8WRM - chains G and D of the 4 polymer chains in the assembly; structure by electron microscopy, 4.34 A resolution (low resolution: residue-level contacts below are approximate; hydrogen-bond / salt-bridge calls are withheld).

[Chain G]
Protein: Spike glycoprotein
From: Severe acute respiratory syndrome coronavirus 2
Reference sequence: P0DTC2 (SPIKE_SARS2); residues 1-1140 here = UniProt positions 1-1140
Sequence (1221 residues; numbered 1 to 1221; the number before each row is that of its first residue):
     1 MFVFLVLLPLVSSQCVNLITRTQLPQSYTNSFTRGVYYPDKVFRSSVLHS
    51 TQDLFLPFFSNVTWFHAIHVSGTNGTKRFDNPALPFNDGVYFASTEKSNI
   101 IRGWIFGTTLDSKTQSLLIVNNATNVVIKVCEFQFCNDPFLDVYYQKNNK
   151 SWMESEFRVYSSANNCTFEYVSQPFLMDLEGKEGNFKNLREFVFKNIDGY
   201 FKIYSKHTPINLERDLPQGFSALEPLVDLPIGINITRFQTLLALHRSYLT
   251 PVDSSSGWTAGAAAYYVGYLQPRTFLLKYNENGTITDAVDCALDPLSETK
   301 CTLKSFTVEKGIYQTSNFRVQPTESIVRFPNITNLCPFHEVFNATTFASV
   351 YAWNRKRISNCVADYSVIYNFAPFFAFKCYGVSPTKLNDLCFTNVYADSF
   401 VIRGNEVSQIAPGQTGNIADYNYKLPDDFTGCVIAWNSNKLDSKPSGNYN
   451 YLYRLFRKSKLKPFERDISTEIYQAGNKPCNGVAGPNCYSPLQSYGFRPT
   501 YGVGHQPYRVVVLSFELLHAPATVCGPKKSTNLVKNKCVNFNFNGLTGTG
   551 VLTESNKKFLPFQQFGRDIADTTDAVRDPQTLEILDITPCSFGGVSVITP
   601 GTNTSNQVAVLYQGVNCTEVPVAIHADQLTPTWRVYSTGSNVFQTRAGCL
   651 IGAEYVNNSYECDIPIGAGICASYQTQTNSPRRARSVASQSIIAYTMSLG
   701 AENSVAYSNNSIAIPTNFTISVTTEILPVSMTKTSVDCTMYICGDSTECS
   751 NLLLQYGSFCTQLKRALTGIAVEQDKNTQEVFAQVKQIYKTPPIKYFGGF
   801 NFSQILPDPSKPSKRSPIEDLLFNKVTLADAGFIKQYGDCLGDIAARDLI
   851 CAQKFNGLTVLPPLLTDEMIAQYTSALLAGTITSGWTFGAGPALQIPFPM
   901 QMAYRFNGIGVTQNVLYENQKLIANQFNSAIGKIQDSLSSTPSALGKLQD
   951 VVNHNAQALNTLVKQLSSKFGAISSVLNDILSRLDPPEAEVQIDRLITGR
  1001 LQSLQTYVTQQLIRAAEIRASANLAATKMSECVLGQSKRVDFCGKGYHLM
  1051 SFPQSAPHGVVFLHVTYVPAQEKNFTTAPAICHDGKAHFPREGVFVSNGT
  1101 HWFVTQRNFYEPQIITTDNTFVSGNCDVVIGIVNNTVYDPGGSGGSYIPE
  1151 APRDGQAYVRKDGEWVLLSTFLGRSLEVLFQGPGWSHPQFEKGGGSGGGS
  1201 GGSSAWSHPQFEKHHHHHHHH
Unresolved in the structure: 1-13, 23-25, 70-76, 144, 619-632, 676-689, 828-849, 1141-1221
Cystine bridges: Cys-15/Cys-136, Cys-131/Cys-166, Cys-291/Cys-301, Cys-336/Cys-361, Cys-391/Cys-525, Cys-480/Cys-488, Cys-538/Cys-590, Cys-617/Cys-649, Cys-662/Cys-671, Cys-738/Cys-760, Cys-743/Cys-749, Cys-1032/Cys-1043, Cys-1082/Cys-1126
Differences from the reference sequence: variant Ile-19 (Thr in P0DTC2), Ala-83 (Val in P0DTC2), Asp-142 (Gly in P0DTC2), Gln-146 (His in P0DTC2), Glu-183 (Gln in P0DTC2), Glu-213 (Val in P0DTC2), Val-252 (Gly in P0DTC2), His-339 (Gly in P0DTC2), Thr-346 (Arg in P0DTC2), Ile-368 (Leu in P0DTC2), Phe-371 (Ser in P0DTC2), Pro-373 (Ser in P0DTC2), Phe-375 (Ser in P0DTC2), Ala-376 (Thr in P0DTC2), Asn-405 (Asp in P0DTC2), Ser-408 (Arg in P0DTC2), Asn-417 (Lys in P0DTC2), Lys-440 (Asn in P0DTC2), Pro-445 (Val in P0DTC2), Ser-446 (Gly in P0DTC2), Lys-460 (Asn in P0DTC2), Asn-477 (Ser in P0DTC2), Lys-478 (Thr in P0DTC2), Ala-484 (Glu in P0DTC2), Pro-486 (Phe in P0DTC2), Ser-490 (Phe in P0DTC2), Arg-498 (Gln in P0DTC2), Tyr-501 (Asn in P0DTC2), His-505 (Tyr in P0DTC2), Gly-614 (Asp in P0DTC2), Tyr-655 (His in P0DTC2), Lys-764 (Asn in P0DTC2), Tyr-796 (Asp in P0DTC2), His-954 (Gln in P0DTC2), Lys-969 (Asn in P0DTC2), Pro-986 (Lys in P0DTC2), Pro-987 (Val in P0DTC2); conflict Gln-26 (Pro in P0DTC2), Ser-27 (Ala in P0DTC2), Pro-817 (Phe in P0DTC2), Pro-892 (Ala in P0DTC2), Pro-899 (Ala in P0DTC2), Pro-942 (Ala in P0DTC2); expression tag (1141-1221)
Swiss-Prot annotation at these positions:
  - region: Asn-280 to Cys-301 (Putative superantigen), Asn-448 to Phe-456 (Immunodominant HLA epitope recognized by the CD8+), Pro-681 to Ala-684 (Putative superantigen), Ser-816 to Tyr-837 (Fusion peptide 1), Lys-835 to Phe-855 (Fusion peptide 2)
  - site (Cleavage): Arg-685, Ser-686, Arg-815, Ser-816
  - glycosylation: Asn-17 (N-linked (GlcNAc...) (complex) asparagine), Asn-61 (N-linked (GlcNAc...) (hybrid) asparagine), Asn-74 (N-linked (GlcNAc...) (complex) asparagine), Asn-122 (N-linked (GlcNAc...) (hybrid) asparagine), Asn-149 (N-linked (GlcNAc...) (complex) asparagine), Asn-165 (N-linked (GlcNAc...) (complex) asparagine), Asn-234 (N-linked (GlcNAc...) (high mannose) asparagine), Asn-282 (N-linked (GlcNAc...) (complex) asparagine), Thr-323 (O-linked (GalNAc) threonine), Ser-325 (O-linked (HexNAc...) serine), Asn-331 (N-linked (GlcNAc...) (complex) asparagine), Asn-343 (N-linked (GlcNAc...) (complex) asparagine), Asn-603 (N-linked (GlcNAc...) (hybrid) asparagine), Asn-616 (N-linked (GlcNAc...) (complex) asparagine), Asn-657 (N-linked (GlcNAc...) (complex) asparagine), Thr-676 (O-linked (GlcNAc...) threonine), Thr-678 (O-linked (GlcNAc...) threonine), Asn-709 (N-linked (GlcNAc...) (high mannose) asparagine), Asn-717 (N-linked (GlcNAc...) (hybrid) asparagine), Asn-801 (N-linked (GlcNAc...) (hybrid) asparagine) and 3 more in UniProt
  - natural variant: Leu-5 (L5F: In strain: Iota/B.1.526), Ser-13 (S13I: In strain: Epsilon/B.1.427/B.1.429), Leu-18 (L18F: In strain: Beta/B.1.351, Gamma/P.1 and 1 more), Ile-19 (T19I: In strain: Omicron/BQ.1.1, Omicron/XBB.1.5 and 1 more; this construct carries the variant), Thr-20 (T20N: In strain: Gamma/P.1), Gln-52 (Q52H: In strain: Omicron/EG.5.1), Ala-67 (A67V: In strain: Eta/B.1.525, Omicron/BA.1), His-69 to Val-70 (deletion: In strain: Alpha/B.1.1.7, Eta/B.1.525 and 5 more), Gly-75 (G75V: In strain: Lambda/C.37), Thr-76 (T76I: In strain: Lambda/C.37), Asp-80 (D80A: In strain: Beta/B.1.351), Ala-83 (V83A: In strain: Omicron/XBB.1.5, Omicron/EG.5.1; this construct carries the variant), 78 further natural variant entries in UniProt
  - mutagenesis: His-69 to Val-70 (Increased incorporation of cleaved spike into virions), Asn-121 (N121Q: Partial loss of biliverdin affinity), Arg-190 (R190K: Partial loss of biliverdin affinity), Asn-234 (N234Q: Increased resistance to neutralizing antibodies), Asn-331 (N331Q: Reduced viral infectivity), Asn-343 (N343Q: Reduced viral infectivity), Leu-452 (L452R: Increased resistance to neutralizing antibodies. Decreases HLA binding to NF9 epitope. Increased binding affinity to human ACE2), Tyr-453 (Y453F: Decreased HLA binding to NF9 epitope. Increased binding affinity to human ACE2), Ala-475 (A475V: Increased resistance to neutralizing antibodies), Val-483 (V483A: Increased resistance to neutralizing antibodies), Gln-493 (Q493N: Reduced host ACE2-binding affinity in vitro; Q493Y: Reduced host ACE2-binding affinity in vitro), His-519 (H519P: Increased resistance to human covalescent sera neutralization), 10 further mutagenesis entries in UniProt
Reported in the primary citation:
  - mutagenesis - L455F/F456L: increased binding to Processed angiotensin-converting enzyme 2 (chain D)

[Chain D]
Protein: Processed angiotensin-converting enzyme 2
From: Homo sapiens
Reference sequence: Q9BYF1 (ACE2_HUMAN); numbering as in UniProt (aligned over 19-612)
Sequence (594 residues; each row starts with the number of its first residue):
    19 STIEEQAKTFLDKFNHEAEDLFYQSSLASWNYNTNITEENVQNMNNAGDK
    69 WSAFLKEQSTLAQMYPLQEIQNLTVKLQLQALQQNGSSVLSEDKSKRLNT
   119 ILNTMSTIYSTGKVCNPDNPQECLLLEPGLNEIMANSLDYNERLWAWESW
   169 RSEVGKQLRPLYEEYVVLKNEMARANHYEDYGDYWRGDYEVNGVDGYDYS
   219 RGQLIEDVEHTFEEIKPLYEHLHAYVRAKLMNAYPSYISPIGCLPAHLLG
   269 DMWGRFWTNLYSLTVPFGQKPNIDVTDAMVDQAWDAQRIFKEAEKFFVSV
   319 GLPNMTQGFWENSMLTDPGNVQKAVCHPTAWDLGKGDFRILMCTKVTMDD
   369 FLTAHHEMGHIQYDMAYAAQPFLLRNGANEGFHEAVGEIMSLSAATPKHL
   419 KSIGLLSPDFQEDNETEINFLLKQALTIVGTLPFTYMLEKWRWMVFKGEI
   469 PKDQWMKKWWEMKREIVGVVEPVPHDETYCDPASLFHVSNDYSFIRYYTR
   519 TLYQFQFQEALCQAAKHEGPLHKCDISNSTEAGQKLFNMLRLGKSEPWTL
   569 ALENVVGAKNMNVRPLLNYFEPLFTWLKDQNKNSFVGWSTDWSP
Cystine bridges: Cys-133/Cys-141, Cys-344/Cys-361, Cys-530/Cys-542
Swiss-Prot annotation at these positions:
  - region (Interaction with SARS-CoV spike glycoprotein): Asp-30 to Tyr-41, Met-82 to Pro-84, Lys-353 to Arg-357
  - active site: Glu-375 (Proton acceptor), His-505 (Proton donor)
  - binding site (chloride): Arg-169, Trp-477, Lys-481
  - binding site (substrate): Arg-273, His-345, Pro-346, Tyr-515
  - binding site (Zn(2+)): His-374, His-378, Glu-402
  - glycosylation (N-linked (GlcNAc...) asparagine): Asn-53, Asn-90, Asn-103, Asn-322, Asn-432, Asn-546
  - mutagenesis: Ser-19 (S19P: Increases slightly the interaction with RBD domain of SARS-CoV-2 spike protein), Gln-24 to Lys-26 (Slightly inhibits interaction with SARS-CoV spike glycoprotein), Gln-24 (Q24T: Increases slightly the interaction with RBD domain of SARS-CoV-2 spike protein), Ala-25 (A25V: Increases slightly the interaction with RBD domain of SARS-CoV-2 spike protein), Thr-27 (T27Y: Increases slightly the interaction with RBD domain of SARS-CoV-2 spike protein. In sACE2.v2.2; increases interaction with RBD domain of SARS-CoV-2 spike protein ...), Leu-29 (L29F: Increases slightly the interaction with RBD domain of SARS-CoV-2 spike protein), Lys-31 (K31D: Abolishes interaction with SARS-CoV spike glycoprotein; K31Y: Increases slightly the interaction with RBD domain of SARS-CoV-2 spike protein), Asn-33 (N33D: Increases slightly the interaction with RBD domain of SARS-CoV-2 spike protein), His-34 (H34A: Increases slightly the interaction with RBD domain of SARS-CoV-2 spike protein), Glu-37 (E37A: No effect on interaction with SARS-CoV spike glycoprotein), Asp-38 (D38A: No effect on interaction with SARS-CoV spike glycoprotein), Leu-39 (L39R: Increases slightly the interaction with RBD domain of SARS-CoV-2 spike protein), 48 further mutagenesis entries in UniProt

[Interface between chain G and chain D]
Pairs across the interface (28):
  Tyr-453(G) with His-34(D)
  Leu-455(G) with Asp-30(D); His-34(D)
  Phe-456(G) with Thr-27(D)
  Tyr-473(G) with Glu-23(D); Thr-27(D)
  Ala-475(G) with Gln-24(D)
  Gly-476(G) with Gln-24(D)
  Asn-477(G) with Ser-19(D)
  Asn-487(G) with Gln-24(D); Met-82(D); Tyr-83(D)
  Tyr-489(G) with Phe-28(D); Leu-79(D)
  Gln-493(G) with Lys-31(D); His-34(D)
  Arg-498(G) with Leu-45(D)
  Thr-500(G) with Tyr-41(D); Asn-330(D); Asp-355(D); Arg-357(D)
  Tyr-501(G) with Tyr-41(D); Lys-353(D)
  Gly-502(G) with Thr-324(D); Lys-353(D); Gly-354(D)
  Val-503(G) with Thr-324(D)
  His-505(G) with Lys-353(D)
Other interface residues (no listed pair), chain G (20 interface residues in all): Ser-490, Leu-492, Ser-494, Tyr-495
Other interface residues (no listed pair), chain D (22 interface residues in all): Asp-38, Gln-76, Gly-326
The authors on this interface:
  - hot spots on chain G (mutagenesis) - L455F, F456L: decreased binding to chain A

[In short]
Chain G and chain D form an interface of 20 and 22 residues respectively. The paper reports that L455F and
F456L of chain G reduce binding to chain A; L455F/F456L of chain G increase binding to Processed
angiotensin-converting enzyme 2 (chain D).
Chain G is Spike glycoprotein (Severe acute respiratory syndrome coronavirus 2) and chain D is Processed
angiotensin-converting enzyme 2 (Homo sapiens); the structure, XBB.1.5 spike protein in complex with ACE2, was
determined by electron microscopy (same publication as 8WTD, 8WTJ, 8WRO, 8WRH and 8WRL).
